5AXP - chain A; structure by X-ray diffraction, 1.95 A resolution.

# Chain A
Name: cAMP and cAMP-inhibited cGMP 3', 5'-cyclic phosphodiesterase 10A
Organism: Homo sapiens
Notes: EC 3.1.4.17, 3.1.4.35; fragment: catalytic domain
UniProt: Q9Y233 (PDE10_HUMAN); residues 442-779 here = UniProt positions 442-779
Amino-acid sequence (338 residues; numbered 442 to 779; the number before each row is that of its first residue):
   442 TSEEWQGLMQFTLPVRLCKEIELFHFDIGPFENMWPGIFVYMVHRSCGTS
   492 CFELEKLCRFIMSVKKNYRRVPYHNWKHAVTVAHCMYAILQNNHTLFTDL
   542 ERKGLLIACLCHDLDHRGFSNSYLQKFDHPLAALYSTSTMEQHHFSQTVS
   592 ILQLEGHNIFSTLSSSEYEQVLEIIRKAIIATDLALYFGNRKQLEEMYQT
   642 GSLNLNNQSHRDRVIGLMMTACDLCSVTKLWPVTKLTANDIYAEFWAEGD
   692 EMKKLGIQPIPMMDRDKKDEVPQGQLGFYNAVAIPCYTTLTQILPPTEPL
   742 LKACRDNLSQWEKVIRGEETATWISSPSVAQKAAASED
Not modelled in the structure: 442-444, 760-779
Ion coordination: Zn2+: H519, H553, D554, D664; Mg2+ near D554 (its only coordinating residue here)
Small-molecule neighbours: 4LK (3-[3-fluoranyl-4-[5-methoxy-4-oxidanylidene-3-(2-phenylpyrazol-3-yl)pyridazin-1-yl]phenyl]-1,3-oxazolidin-2-one): Y514, H515, D624, L625, A626, F629, D664, L665, V668, I682, Y683, F686, M703, G715, Q716, F719

# Overview
Ligands of chain A: compound 4LK. The Zn2+ site is built by H519, H553, D554 and D664.
Chain A is cAMP and cAMP-inhibited cGMP 3', 5'-cyclic phosphodiesterase 10A (Homo sapiens); the structure,
Crystal structure of the catalytic domain of PDE10A complexed with
1-(2-fluoro-4-(2-oxo-1,3-oxazolidin-3-yl)phenyl)-5-methoxy-3-(1-phenyl-1H-pyrazol-5-yl)pyridazin-4(1H)-one,
was determined by X-ray diffraction, deposited together with 5AXQ.
